4QV9 - chains O and P of the 28 polymer chains in the assembly; structure by X-ray diffraction, 2.60 A resolution.

# Chain O
Name: Proteasome subunit alpha type-2
Organism: Saccharomyces cerevisiae
Notes: EC 3.4.25.1; engineered mutation(s): C63F
UniProt: P23639 (PSA2_YEAST); residues 1-250 here = UniProt positions 1-250
Amino-acid sequence (250 residues; row label = number of the first residue in the row):
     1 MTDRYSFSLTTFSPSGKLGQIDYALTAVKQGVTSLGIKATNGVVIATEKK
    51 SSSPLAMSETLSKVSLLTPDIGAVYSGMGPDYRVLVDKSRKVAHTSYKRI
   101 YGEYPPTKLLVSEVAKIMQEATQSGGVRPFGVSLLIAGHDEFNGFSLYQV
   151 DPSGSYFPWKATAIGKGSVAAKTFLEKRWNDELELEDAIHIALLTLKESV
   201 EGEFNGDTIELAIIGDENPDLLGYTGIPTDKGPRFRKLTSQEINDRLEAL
UniProt features mapped onto this chain:
  - cross-link: K108 (Glycyl lysine isopeptide (Lys-Gly) (interchain with G-Cter in ubiquitin))

# Chain P
Name: Proteasome subunit alpha type-3
Organism: Saccharomyces cerevisiae
Notes: EC 3.4.25.1
UniProt: P23638 (PSA3_YEAST); residues 0-257 here correspond to UniProt positions 1-258 (UniProt number = residue number + 1)
Amino-acid sequence (258 residues; row label = number of the first residue in the row; numbering starts at 0):
     0 MGSRRYDSRTTIFSPEGRLYQVEYALESISHAGTAIGIMASDGIVLAAER
    50 KVTSTLLEQDTSTEKLYKLNDKIAVAVAGLTADAEILINTARIHAQNYLK
   100 TYNEDIPVEILVRRLSDIKQGYTQHGGLRPFGVSFIYAGYDDRYGYQLYT
   150 SNPSGNYTGWKAISVGANTSAAQTLLQMDYKDDMKVDDAIELALKTLSKT
   200 TDSSALTYDRLEFATIRKGANDGEVYQKIFKPQEIKDILVKTGITKKDED
   250 EEADEDMK
Disordered / not traced: 0, 245-257
UniProt features mapped onto this chain:
  - cross-link (Glycyl lysine isopeptide (Lys-Gly)): K99 (interchain with G-Cter in ubiquitin), K198 (interchain with G-Cter in ubiquitin), K230 (interchain with G-Cter in ubiquitin)

# Chain O / chain P interface
Pairs across the interface (64; chain O residue first):
  R4(O) - S2(P)  hydrogen bond (backbone-side chain)
  Y5(O) - S2(P)
  Y5(O) - Y5(P)
  S6(O) - G125(P)
  S6(O) - L127(P)
  F7(O) - S2(P)
  F7(O) - Y5(P)
  F7(O) - D6(P)
  F7(O) - G126(P)
  S8(O) - G126(P)  hydrogen bond (backbone-backbone)
  S8(O) - L127(P)
  S8(O) - R128(P)  hydrogen bond (side chain-backbone)
  T10(O) - R128(P)
  T11(O) - S7(P)
  T11(O) - T9(P)
  T11(O) - Q20(P)
  F12(O) - Q20(P)
  F12(O) - Y23(P)
  F12(O) - A24(P)  hydrophobic
  F12(O) - S27(P)
  F12(O) - L79(P)  hydrophobic
  F12(O) - R128(P)
  F12(O) - P129(P)
  F12(O) - G131(P)
  S13(O) - Y23(P)
  P14(O) - Y23(P)  hydrophobic
  P14(O) - E26(P)
  S15(O) - E26(P)
  S15(O) - H30(P)
  G16(O) - Y23(P)
  G16(O) - E26(P)
  G16(O) - S27(P)  hydrogen bond (backbone-side chain)
  K38(O) - E57(P)  salt bridge
  S112(O) - E84(P)
  K116(O) - I85(P)
  Q119(O) - A81(P)
  Q119(O) - D82(P)  hydrogen bond
  Q119(O) - I85(P)
  Q119(O) - R128(P)
  T122(O) - R128(P)  hydrogen bond (backbone-side chain)
  Q123(O) - Y121(P)
  Q123(O) - L127(P)
  Q123(O) - R128(P)  hydrogen bond (side chain-backbone)
  Q123(O) - F130(P)
  G125(O) - L127(P)
  S153(O) - A81(P)
  G154(O) - A81(P)
  S155(O) - A81(P)
  Y156(O) - E84(P)  hydrogen bond
  F157(O) - L56(P)  hydrophobic
  P158(O) - L56(P)
  P158(O) - E57(P)  hydrogen bond (backbone-backbone)
  P158(O) - T60(P)
  P158(O) - S61(P)
  W159(O) - S53(P)
  W159(O) - L55(P)
  W159(O) - L56(P)
  K160(O) - T54(P)  hydrogen bond (side chain-backbone)
  K160(O) - L55(P)  hydrogen bond (backbone-backbone)
  K160(O) - L56(P)
  K160(O) - E57(P)
  A161(O) - L55(P)
  L175(O) - L55(P)  hydrophobic
  E176(O) - T54(P)
Interface residues without a listed pair, chain O (35 interface residues in all): L18, S124, Y148, K172, W179
Interface residues without a listed pair, chain P (32 interface residues in all): T80

# Summary
The interface between chain O and chain P involves 35 residues on one side and 32 on the other; the contacts
include 11 hydrogen bonds and 1 salt bridge. Among the polar pairs are K38(O)-E57(P), R4(O)-S2(P) and
S8(O)-R128(P).
Chain O is Proteasome subunit alpha type-2 and chain P is Proteasome subunit alpha type-3, both from
Saccharomyces cerevisiae; the structure, yCP beta5-C63F mutant, was determined by X-ray diffraction together
with 4QUX, 4QUY, 4QV0, 4QV1, 4QV3, 4QV4 and 42 further entries from the same study.
